4QZI - chains A and D of the 4 polymer chains in the assembly; structure by X-ray diffraction, 2.65 A resolution.

# Chain A
Molecule: DNA nucleotidylexotransferase
Organism: Mus musculus
Notes: EC 2.7.7.31
UniProtKB: P09838 (TDT_MOUSE); the construct lacks a stretch of the UniProt sequence, so the offset changes along the chain: 132-482 = UniProt 132-482; 483-510 = UniProt 503-530
Sequence (400 residues; numbered 111 to 510; the number before each row is that of its first residue):
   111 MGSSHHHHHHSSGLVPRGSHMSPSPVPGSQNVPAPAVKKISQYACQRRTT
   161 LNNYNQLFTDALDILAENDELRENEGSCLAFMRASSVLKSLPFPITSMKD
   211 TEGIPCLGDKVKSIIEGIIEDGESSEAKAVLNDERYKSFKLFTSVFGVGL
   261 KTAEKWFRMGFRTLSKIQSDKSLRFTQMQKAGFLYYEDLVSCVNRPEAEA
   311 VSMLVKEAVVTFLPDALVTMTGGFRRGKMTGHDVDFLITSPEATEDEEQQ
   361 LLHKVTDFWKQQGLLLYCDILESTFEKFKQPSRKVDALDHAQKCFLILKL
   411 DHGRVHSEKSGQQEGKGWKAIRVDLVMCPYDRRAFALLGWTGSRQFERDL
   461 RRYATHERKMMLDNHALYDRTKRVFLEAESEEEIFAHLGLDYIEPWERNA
Not modelled in the structure: 111-147, 383-400, 416-424
Differences from the reference sequence: expression tag (111-131); engineered mutation Ala-401 (Phe in P09838)
Ion coordination: Na+: Thr-253, Val-255, Val-258 (shared with 1 residue of chain U); Zn2+ site 1: Asp-343, Asp-345, Asp-434 (shared with 1 residue of chain U); Mg2+: Asp-343, Asp-345 (together with 2',3'-dideoxycytidine 5'-triphosphate) (shared with 1 residue of chain U); Zn2+ site 2: Asp-473, His-475
Ligand contacts: 2',3'-dideoxycytidine 5'-triphosphate (DCT): Gly-332, Gly-333, Arg-336, Lys-338, Thr-340, Gly-341, His-342, Asp-343, Asp-345
Swiss-Prot annotation at these positions:
  - region: Val-258 to Thr-262 (Involved in DNA binding)
  - binding site (a 2'-deoxyribonucleoside 5'-triphosphate): Gly-333 to Lys-338, His-342 to Asp-345, Gly-449, Trp-450
  - binding site (Mg(2+)): Asp-343, Asp-345, Asp-434
  - modified residue: Ser-134 (Phosphoserine)
From the paper describing this entry:
  - Zn2+ coordination: Asp-473, His-475
  - mutagenesis - L398A, F405A: decreased catalytic activity
  - mutagenesis - R461A: abolished catalytic activity
  - mutagenesis - F401A: abolished catalytic activity on in trans

# Chain D
Molecule: 6-nt DNA strand
Sequence (6 nucleotides; each row starts with the number of its first residue):
     1 AAAAAC

# How chain A and chain D interact
Residue-residue contacts - 14 pairs, chain A then chain D:
  Gln-152(A) / DA3(D)  phosphate contact
  Gln-152(A) / DA4(D)  phosphate contact
  Gly-186(A) / DA1(D)  base contact
  Ser-187(A) / DA1(D)  hydrogen bond to the phosphate
  Ala-190(A) / DA1(D)  sugar contact
  Pro-215(A) / DA3(D)  phosphate contact
  Cys-216(A) / DA2(D)  phosphate contact
  Cys-216(A) / DA3(D)  hydrogen bond to the phosphate
  Leu-217(A) / DA3(D)  phosphate contact
  Gly-218(A) / DA2(D)  hydrogen bond to the phosphate
  Asp-219(A) / DA2(D)  hydrogen bond to the phosphate
  Lys-220(A) / DA1(D)  phosphate contact
  Lys-220(A) / DA2(D)  hydrogen bond to the phosphate
  Val-221(A) / DA2(D)  hydrogen bond to the phosphate
Interface residues without a listed pair, chain A (12 interface residues in all): Phe-191

# Summary
The interface between chain A and chain D involves 12 residues on one side and 4 on the other; the contacts
include 6 hydrogen bonds. Polar contacts include Ser-187(A)/DA1(D), Cys-216(A)/DA3(D) and Gly-218(A)/DA2(D).
The paper reports that L398A and F405A of chain A reduce catalytic activity; Zn2+ coordination by Asp-473(A)
and His-475(A); 4 substitutions were tested in all.
Chain A is DNA nucleotidylexotransferase (Mus musculus) and chain D is a 6-nt DNA strand; the structure, Mouse
Tdt, F401A mutant, in complex with a DSB substrate and Zn2+, was determined by X-ray diffraction, deposited
together with 4QZ8, 4QZ9, 4QZA, 4QZB, 4QZC, 4QZD and 4 further entries.
